5XAS - chains A and B; structure by X-ray diffraction, 3.47 A resolution.

[Chain A (and B)]
Molecule: Citrate-sodium symporter
Source organism: Klebsiella pneumoniae
Notes: chain B of this document is another copy of the same molecule, construct and numbering; everything in this record applies to it too
UniProtKB: P31602 (CITN_KLEPN); residue numbers follow UniProt; this construct covers 13-446
Amino-acid sequence (438 residues; each row starts with the number of its first residue):
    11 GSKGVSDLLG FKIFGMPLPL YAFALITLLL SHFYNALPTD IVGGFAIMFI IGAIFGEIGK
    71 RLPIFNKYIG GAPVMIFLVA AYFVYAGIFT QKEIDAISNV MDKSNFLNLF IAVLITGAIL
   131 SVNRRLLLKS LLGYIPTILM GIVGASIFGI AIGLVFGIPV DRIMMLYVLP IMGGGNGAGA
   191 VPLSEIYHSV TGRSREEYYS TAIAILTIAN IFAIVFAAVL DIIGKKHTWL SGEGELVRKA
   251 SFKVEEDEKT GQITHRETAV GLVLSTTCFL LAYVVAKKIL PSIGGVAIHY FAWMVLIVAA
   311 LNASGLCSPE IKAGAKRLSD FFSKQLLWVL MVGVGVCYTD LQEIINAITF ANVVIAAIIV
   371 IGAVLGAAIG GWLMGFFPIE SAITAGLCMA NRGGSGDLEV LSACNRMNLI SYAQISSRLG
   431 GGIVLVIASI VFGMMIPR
Not modelled in the structure: 11-21, 248-263, 447-448 (chain B: 11-15, 239-262, 447-448)
Differences from the reference sequence: expression tag (11-12, 447-448)
Ion coordination: Na+: Ile181, Gly183, Met399, Asn401
Residues lining bound ligands: citrate anion (FLC): Leu117, Gly184, Gly185, Asn186, Gly187, Tyr348, Arg402, Gly403, Gly404, Ser405, Arg428
Swiss-Prot annotation at these positions:
  - binding site (Na(+)): Ile181, Gly183, Met399, Asn401
  - binding site (citrate): Asn186, Gly187, Arg402, Gly404, Ser405, Arg428
  - mutagenesis: Asn186 (N186V: 9-fold increase in KM for citrate, but no change in Vmax. The effect of Na(+) on the transport kinetics are comparable to the wild-type), Glu195 (E195Q: Almost no effect on the kinetics of Na(+) or citrate transport), Cys278 (C278S: Retains 79% of specific activity, response to various thiol reagents is not affected; when associated with S-317 and S-347), Cys317 (C317S: Retains 79% of specific activity, response to various thiol reagents is not affected; when associated with S-278 and S-347), Cys347 (C347S: Retains 79% of specific activity, response to various thiol reagents is not affected; when associated with S-278 and S-317), Cys398 (C398S: Retains 56% of specific activity and is quite insensitive to NEM, MTSET and MTSES; when associated with S-414), Cys414 (C414S: Retains 56% of specific activity and is quite insensitive to NEM, MTSET and MTSES; when associated with S-398)
What the authors report for this chain:
  - self-association interface (contacts with another copy of this molecule); pairs are residue here / residue on that copy: Phe24-Arg266 (cation-pi contact), Asp50-Asn115 (hydrogen bond), Asp50-Ser114 (backbone contact), Ser114-Ser114 (hydrogen bond), His265-Phe331 (pi stacking), Arg266-Gln335 (hydrogen bond)
  - conformationally variable residues (domain motion, side-chain flip): Tyr348, Gln424, Arg428
  - binding site for citrate anion: Gly404, Ser405
  - Na+ coordination: Ile181, Gly183, Met399, Asn401
  - specificity-determining residues: Asn186, Tyr348, Arg402 (proposed by the authors, not directly observed)

[Interface between chain A and chain B]
Pairs across the interface - 95 pairs, chain A then chain B:
  Phe24(A) with Arg266(B); Val270(B); Val273(B), hydrophobic
  Gly25(A) with Arg266(B); Val270(B); Ile321(B)
  Met26(A) with Val270(B), hydrophobic
  Pro27(A) with Ile321(B)
  Pro29(A) with Leu316(B), hydrophobic
  Leu30(A) with Leu274(B), hydrophobic; Cys317(B), hydrophobic
  Phe33(A) with Leu281(B), hydrophobic
  Ala34(A) with Thr277(B)
  Thr37(A) with Thr277(B); Leu281(B)
  Leu40(A) with Leu281(B), hydrophobic; Val284(B)
  Ser41(A) with Leu280(B); Val284(B)
  Tyr44(A) with Val284(B), hydrophobic; Lys288(B); Ile289(B), hydrophobic
  Asn45(A) with Lys288(B)
  Ala46(A) with Tyr283(B); Val284(B); Lys288(B)
  Leu47(A) with Leu280(B), hydrophobic; Tyr283(B)
  Pro48(A) with Phe279(B), hydrophobic; Tyr283(B)
  Asp50(A) with Ser114(B); Asn115(B), hydrogen bond
  Ile51(A) with Ile51(B), hydrophobic; Ser114(B), hydrogen bond (backbone-backbone); Leu119(B), hydrophobic
  Val52(A) with Leu119(B), hydrophobic; Thr276(B); Phe279(B), hydrophobic
  Ala56(A) with Thr276(B)
  Phe59(A) with Leu272(B), hydrophobic; Val273(B), hydrophobic
  Ile60(A) with Thr277(B)
  Asn109(A) with Lys113(B)
  Lys113(A) with Asp50(B)
  Ser114(A) with Asp50(B); Ile51(B), hydrogen bond (backbone-backbone); Ser114(B), hydrogen bond
  Asn115(A) with Asp50(B), hydrogen bond
  Leu119(A) with Val52(B)
  His265(A) with Arg327(B); Gln335(B)
  Arg266(A) with Phe24(B); Gly25(B); Lys334(B), hydrogen bond (side chain-backbone); Gln335(B), hydrogen bond
  Thr268(A) with Phe331(B)
  Ala269(A) with Gln335(B)
  Val270(A) with Phe24(B); Gly25(B); Met26(B), hydrophobic
  Leu272(A) with Phe59(B), hydrophobic
  Val273(A) with Phe24(B), hydrophobic; Phe59(B), hydrophobic
  Leu274(A) with Leu30(B), hydrophobic
  Thr276(A) with Val52(B); Ala56(B)
  Thr277(A) with Thr37(B); Ile60(B)
  Phe279(A) with Val52(B), hydrophobic
  Leu280(A) with Ser41(B); Leu47(B), hydrophobic; Ala56(B), hydrophobic
  Leu281(A) with Phe33(B), hydrophobic; Thr37(B); Leu40(B), hydrophobic
  Tyr283(A) with Ala46(B); Leu47(B); Pro48(B)
  Val284(A) with Ser41(B); Tyr44(B), hydrophobic; Ala46(B)
  Lys288(A) with Tyr44(B); Asn45(B); Ala46(B)
  Ile289(A) with Tyr44(B), hydrophobic
  Leu311(A) with Phe33(B), hydrophobic
  Leu316(A) with Pro29(B), hydrophobic
  Cys317(A) with Leu30(B), hydrophobic
  Ile321(A) with Gly25(B); Pro27(B)
  Arg327(A) with His265(B)
  Lys334(A) with Arg266(B), hydrogen bond (backbone-side chain)
  Gln335(A) with His265(B); Arg266(B), hydrogen bond; Ala269(B)
Interface residues without a listed pair, chain A (59 interface residues in all): Lys22, Leu38, Phe55, Asn118, Cys278, Ile307, Phe331, Leu336
Interface residues without a listed pair, chain B (59 interface residues in all): Ala34, Phe55, Phe116, Asn118, Glu267, Cys278, Lys287, Ile307, Leu311, Asp330, Leu336

[In short]
Chain A and chain B each contribute 59 residues to their interface; the contacts include 9 hydrogen bonds.
Polar pairs include Asp50(A)-Asn115(B), Ser114(A)-Ser114(B) and Arg266(A)-Lys334(B). Chain A binds citrate
anion. From the paper: a binding site for citrate anion at Gly404(A) and Ser405(A); Na+ coordination by
Ile181(A), Gly183(A) and Met399(A) among others.
Chain A and chain B are both Citrate-sodium symporter (Klebsiella pneumoniae); the structure, Structural
insights into the elevator-like mechanism of the sodium/citrate symporter CitS, was determined by X-ray
diffraction, deposited together with 5X9R, 5XAR and 5XAT.
